PDB entry 7BIN | electron microscopy, 3.20 A resolution | chains V and a of the 56 polymer chains in the assembly

# Chain V (and a)
Name: Flagellar basal-body rod protein FlgC
From: Salmonella enterica subsp. enterica serovar Typhi
Notes: chain a of this document is another copy of the same molecule, construct and numbering; everything in this record applies to it too
UniProt: P0A1I7 (FLGC_SALTY); residues 1-134 here = UniProt positions 1-134
Chain sequence (134 residues; numbered 1 to 134; the number before each row is that of its first residue):
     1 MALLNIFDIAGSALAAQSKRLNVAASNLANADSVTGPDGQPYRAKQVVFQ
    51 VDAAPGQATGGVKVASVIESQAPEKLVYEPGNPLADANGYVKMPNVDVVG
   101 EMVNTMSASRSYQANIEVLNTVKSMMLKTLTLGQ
Not modelled in the structure: 1 (chain a: 1-2)

# How chain V and chain a interact
Contacting residue pairs (42; chain V residue first):
  Leu-21(V) / Ile-6(a)  hydrophobic
  Leu-21(V) / Val-122(a)  hydrophobic
  Leu-21(V) / Met-125(a)  hydrophobic
  Asn-22(V) / Ile-6(a)
  Ala-25(V) / Ile-6(a)  hydrophobic
  Ala-25(V) / Ile-9(a)
  Ser-26(V) / Ile-9(a)
  Ser-26(V) / Gly-60(a)
  Ala-29(V) / Ile-9(a)  hydrophobic
  Ala-29(V) / Ala-13(a)  hydrophobic
  Ala-29(V) / Asn-115(a)
  Asn-30(V) / Val-51(a)
  Asn-30(V) / Gly-61(a)
  Asp-32(V) / Arg-20(a)  salt bridge
  Asp-32(V) / Phe-49(a)
  Ser-33(V) / Phe-49(a)  hydrogen bond (side chain-backbone)
  Ser-33(V) / Gln-50(a)
  Ser-33(V) / Val-51(a)
  Val-34(V) / Val-48(a)  hydrophobic
  Val-34(V) / Phe-49(a)  hydrogen bond (backbone-backbone)
  Thr-35(V) / Val-48(a)
  Thr-35(V) / Phe-49(a)  hydrogen bond (backbone-backbone)
  Thr-35(V) / Gln-50(a)
  Thr-35(V) / Val-51(a)
  Gly-36(V) / Gln-50(a)
  Pro-37(V) / Val-51(a)
  Tyr-42(V) / Val-51(a)  hydrophobic
  Lys-45(V) / Thr-59(a)  hydrogen bond
  Met-102(V) / Glu-117(a)
  Thr-105(V) / Val-118(a)
  Ser-109(V) / Thr-121(a)
  Ser-109(V) / Met-125(a)
  Arg-110(V) / Lys-128(a)
  Tyr-112(V) / Met-125(a)  hydrophobic
  Tyr-112(V) / Thr-129(a)  hydrogen bond
  Gln-113(V) / Lys-128(a)  hydrogen bond
  Ile-116(V) / Lys-128(a)
  Ile-116(V) / Leu-132(a)  hydrophobic
  Asn-120(V) / Thr-131(a)  hydrogen bond (side chain-backbone)
  Asn-120(V) / Leu-132(a)
  Asn-120(V) / Gly-133(a)  hydrogen bond (side chain-backbone)
  Lys-123(V) / Gly-133(a)
Interface residues without a listed pair, chain V (26 interface residues in all): Leu-28, Met-106, Leu-119
Interface residues without a listed pair, chain a (27 interface residues in all): Asn-5, Asp-52, Ala-54, Val-62, Ala-114

# Overview
The interface between chain V and chain a involves 26 residues on one side and 27 on the other; the contacts
include 8 hydrogen bonds and 1 salt bridge. Among the polar pairs are Asp-32(V)/Arg-20(a), Ser-33(V)/Phe-49(a)
and Lys-45(V)/Thr-59(a).
Chain V and chain a are both Flagellar basal-body rod protein FlgC (Salmonella enterica subsp. enterica
serovar Typhi); the structure, Salmonella export gate and rod refined in focussed C1 map, was determined by
electron microscopy together with 7BGL, 7BHQ, 7BJ2, 7BK0 and 7NVG from the same study.
